PDB entry 1DDN | X-ray diffraction, 3.00 A resolution | chains E and A of the 6 polymer chains in the assembly

[Chain E]
Molecule: 33 base DNA containing toxin operator
Sequence (33 nucleotides; row label = number of the first residue in the row):
   301 ATATAATTAG GATAGCTTTA CCTAATTATT TTA

[Chain A]
Name: Diphtheria tox repressor
Organism: Corynebacterium diphtheriae
UniProtKB: P33120 (DTXR_CORDI); residues 1-226 here = UniProt positions 1-226
Sequence (226 residues; numbered 1 to 226; the number before each row is that of its first residue):
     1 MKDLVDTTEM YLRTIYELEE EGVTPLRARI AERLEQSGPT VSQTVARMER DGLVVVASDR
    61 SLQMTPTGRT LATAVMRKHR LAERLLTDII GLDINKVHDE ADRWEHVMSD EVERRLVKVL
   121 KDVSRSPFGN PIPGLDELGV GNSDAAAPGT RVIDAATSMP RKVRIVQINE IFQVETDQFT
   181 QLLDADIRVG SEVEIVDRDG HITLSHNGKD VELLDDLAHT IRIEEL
Unresolved in the structure: 1-2, 121-226
Differences from the reference sequence: engineered mutation Asp102 (Cys in P33120)
Ion coordination: Ni2+ site 1: Met10, Asp102, Glu105, His106; Ni2+ site 2: His79, Glu83, His98

[How chain E and chain A interact]
Residue-residue contacts (9):
  DG310(E) - Arg29(A)  salt bridge to the phosphate
  DG310(E) - Arg60(A)  hydrogen bond to the phosphate
  DG311(E) - Leu26(A)  phosphate contact
  DG311(E) - Arg27(A)  salt bridge to the phosphate
  DG311(E) - Ala28(A)  hydrogen bond to the phosphate
  DG311(E) - Arg60(A)  hydrogen bond to the sugar
  DA312(E) - Arg27(A)  salt bridge to the phosphate
  DA312(E) - Ser42(A)  hydrogen bond to the phosphate
  DT313(E) - Pro39(A)  base contact
Also at the interface, not in a pair above, chain E (6 interface residues in all): DA309, DG315
Also at the interface, not in a pair above, chain A (8 interface residues in all): Gln43

[Overview]
6 residues of chain E and 8 residues of chain A are in contact, with 4 hydrogen bonds and 3 salt bridges.
Polar contacts include DG311(E)-Arg60(A), DG310(E)-Arg60(A) and DG311(E)-Ala28(A). The Ni2+ site 1 is built by
Met10(A), Asp102(A), Glu105(A) and His106(A).
Chain E is 33 base DNA containing toxin operator and chain A is Diphtheria tox repressor (Corynebacterium
diphtheriae); the structure, Diphtheria tox repressor (C102D mutant)/tox DNA operator complex, was determined
by X-ray diffraction.
